7Y6V - chain A; structure by electron microscopy, 3.30 A resolution.

Chain A:
Protein: Spike glycoprotein
Organism: Porcine epidemic diarrhea virus
UniProtKB: A0A1Y0DD46 (A0A1Y0DD46_9ALPC); residues 1-1327 here = UniProt positions 1-1327
Sequence (1402 residues; row label = number of the first residue in the row):
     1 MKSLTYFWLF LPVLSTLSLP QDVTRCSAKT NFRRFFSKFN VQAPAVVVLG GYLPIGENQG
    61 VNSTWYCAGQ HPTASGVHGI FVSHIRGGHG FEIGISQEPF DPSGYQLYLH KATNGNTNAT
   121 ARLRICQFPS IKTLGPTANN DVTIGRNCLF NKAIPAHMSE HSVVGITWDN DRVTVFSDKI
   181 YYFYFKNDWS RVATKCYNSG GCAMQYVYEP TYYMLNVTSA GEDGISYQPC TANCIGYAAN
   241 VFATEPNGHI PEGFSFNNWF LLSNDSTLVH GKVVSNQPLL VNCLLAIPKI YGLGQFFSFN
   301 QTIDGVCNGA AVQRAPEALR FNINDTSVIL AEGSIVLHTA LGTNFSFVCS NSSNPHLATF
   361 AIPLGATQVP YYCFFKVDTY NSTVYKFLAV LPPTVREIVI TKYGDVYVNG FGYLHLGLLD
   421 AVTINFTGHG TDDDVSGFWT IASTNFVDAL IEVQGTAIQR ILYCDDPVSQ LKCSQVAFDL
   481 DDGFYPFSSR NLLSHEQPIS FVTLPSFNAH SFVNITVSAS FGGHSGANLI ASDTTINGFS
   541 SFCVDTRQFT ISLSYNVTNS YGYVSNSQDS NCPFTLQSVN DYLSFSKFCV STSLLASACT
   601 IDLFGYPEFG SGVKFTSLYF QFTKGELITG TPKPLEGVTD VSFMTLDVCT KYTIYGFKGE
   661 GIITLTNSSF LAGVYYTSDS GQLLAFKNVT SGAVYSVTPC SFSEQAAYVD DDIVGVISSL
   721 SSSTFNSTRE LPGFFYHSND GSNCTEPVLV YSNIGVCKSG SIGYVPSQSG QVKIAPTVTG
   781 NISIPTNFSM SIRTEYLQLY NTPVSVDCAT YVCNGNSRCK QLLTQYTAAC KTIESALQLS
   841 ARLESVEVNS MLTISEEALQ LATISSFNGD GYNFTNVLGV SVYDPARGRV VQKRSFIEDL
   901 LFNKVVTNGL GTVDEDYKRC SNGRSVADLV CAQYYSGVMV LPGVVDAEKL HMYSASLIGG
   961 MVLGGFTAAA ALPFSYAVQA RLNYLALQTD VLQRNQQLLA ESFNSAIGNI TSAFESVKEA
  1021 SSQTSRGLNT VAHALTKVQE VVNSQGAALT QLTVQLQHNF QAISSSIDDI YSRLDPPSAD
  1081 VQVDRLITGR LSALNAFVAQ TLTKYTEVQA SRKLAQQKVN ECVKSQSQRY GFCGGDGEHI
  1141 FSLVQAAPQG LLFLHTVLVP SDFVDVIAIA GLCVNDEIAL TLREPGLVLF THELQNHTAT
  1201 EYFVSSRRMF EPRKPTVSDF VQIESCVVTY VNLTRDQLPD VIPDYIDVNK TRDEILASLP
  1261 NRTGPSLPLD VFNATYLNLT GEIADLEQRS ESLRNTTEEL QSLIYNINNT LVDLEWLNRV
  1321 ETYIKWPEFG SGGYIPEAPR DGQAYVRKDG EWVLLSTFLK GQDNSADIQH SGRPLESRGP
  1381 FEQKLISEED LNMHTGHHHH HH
Unresolved in the structure: 1-30, 1255-1402
Differences from the reference sequence: conflict Pro1076 (Ile in A0A1Y0DD46), Pro1077 (Leu in A0A1Y0DD46); expression tag (1328-1402)
Cystine bridges: Cys126-Cys148, Cys230-Cys234, Cys283-Cys307, Cys349-Cys373, Cys464-Cys473, Cys543-Cys589, Cys572-Cys599, Cys649-Cys700, Cys744-Cys757, Cys808-Cys830, Cys920-Cys931, Cys1122-Cys1133, Cys1173-Cys1226
Covalently attached groups: N-acetylglucosamine (NAG) linked to Asn118, Asn344, Asn381, Asn425, Asn514, Asn556, Asn667, Asn688, Asn726, Asn743, Asn781, Asn787, Asn873, Asn1009; glycan linked to Asn216, Asn264, Asn300, Asn324, Asn351, Asn1232

Overview:
Covalently linked N-acetylglucosamine: at Asn118, Asn344, Asn381, Asn425, Asn514 and Asn556 and 8 more.
Chain A is Spike glycoprotein (Porcine epidemic diarrhea virus); the structure, Symmetry-expanded and locally
refined protomer structure of IPEC-J2 cell-derived PEDV PT52 S with a CTD-open conformation, was determined by
electron microscopy together with 7W6M, 7W73, 7Y6S, 7Y6T and 7Y6U from the same study.
